2R1Q - chain A; structure by X-ray diffraction, 2.50 A resolution.

Chain A:
Molecule: Proactivator polypeptide
Organism: Homo sapiens
Reference sequence: P07602 (SAP_HUMAN); residues 3-80 here correspond to UniProt positions 407-484 (UniProt number = residue number + 404)
Chain sequence (85 residues; numbered 2 to 86; the number before each row is that of its first residue):
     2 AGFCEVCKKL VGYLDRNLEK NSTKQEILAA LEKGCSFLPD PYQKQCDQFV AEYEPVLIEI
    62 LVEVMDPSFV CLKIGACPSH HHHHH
Unresolved in the structure: 80-86
Disulfides: Cys5-Cys78, Cys8-Cys72, Cys36-Cys47
Modified positions: Tyr54 (3-iodo-tyrosine; IYR)
Sequence notes: expression tag (2, 81-86)

Summary:
Chain A is Proactivator polypeptide (Homo sapiens); the structure, Crystal Structure of Iodinated Human
Saposin D in Space Group C2221, was determined by X-ray diffraction together with 2R0R, 2RB3 and 2Z9A from the
same study.
